8SUO - chains I and M of the 5 polymer chains in the assembly; structure by X-ray diffraction, 3.30 A resolution.

# Chain I
Molecule: AZD1061 heavy chain
Organism: Homo sapiens
Notes: fragment: Fab
Sequence (234 residues; row label = number of the first residue in the row):
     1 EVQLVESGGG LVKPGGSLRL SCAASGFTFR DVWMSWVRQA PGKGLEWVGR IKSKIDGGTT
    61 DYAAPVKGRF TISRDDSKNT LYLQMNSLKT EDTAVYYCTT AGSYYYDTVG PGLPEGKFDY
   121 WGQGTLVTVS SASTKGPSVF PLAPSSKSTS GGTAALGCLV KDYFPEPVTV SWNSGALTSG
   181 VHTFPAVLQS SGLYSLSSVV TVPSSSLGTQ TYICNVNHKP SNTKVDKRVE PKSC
Not modelled in the structure: 146-151
Disulfides: Cys22-Cys98, Cys158-Cys214

# Chain M
Molecule: AZD1061 light chain
Organism: Homo sapiens
Notes: fragment: Fab
Sequence (219 residues; row label = number of the first residue in the row):
     1 DIVMTQSPDS LAVSLGERAT INCKSSQSVL YSSNNKNYLA WYQQKPGQPP KLLMYWASTR
    61 ESGVPDRFSG SGSGAEFTLT ISSLQAEDVA IYYCQQYYST LTFGGGTKVE IKRTVAAPSV
   121 FIFPPSDEQL KSGTASVVCL LNNFYPREAK VQWKVDNALQ SGNSQESVTE QDSKDSTYSL
   181 SSTLTLSKAD YEKHKVYACE VTHQGLSSPV TKSFNRGEC
Not modelled in the structure: 218-219
Disulfides: Cys23-Cys94, Cys139-Cys199

# Interface between chain I and chain M
Contacting residue pairs (60):
  Gln39(I) - Gln44(M)  hydrogen bond
  Gln39(I) - Tyr93(M)
  Gly44(I) - Tyr93(M)
  Leu45(I) - Pro50(M)  hydrophobic
  Leu45(I) - Tyr93(M)  hydrophobic
  Leu45(I) - Phe103(M)  hydrophobic
  Trp47(I) - Thr100(M)
  Trp47(I) - Leu101(M)
  Arg50(I) - Thr100(M)  hydrogen bond (side chain-backbone)
  Arg50(I) - Leu101(M)
  Tyr97(I) - Gln44(M)
  Tyr97(I) - Gln48(M)
  Ala101(I) - Tyr42(M)
  Ala101(I) - Leu101(M)
  Tyr105(I) - Tyr55(M)
  Tyr105(I) - Trp56(M)  hydrophobic
  Tyr105(I) - Tyr97(M)  hydrophobic
  Tyr106(I) - Tyr38(M)
  Tyr106(I) - Tyr97(M)  hydrogen bond (side chain-backbone)
  Tyr106(I) - Tyr98(M)  hydrogen bond (side chain-backbone)
  Gly116(I) - Ser62(M)  hydrogen bond (backbone-side chain)
  Lys117(I) - Glu61(M)
  Phe118(I) - Leu52(M)  hydrophobic
  Asp119(I) - Tyr42(M)  hydrogen bond
  Asp119(I) - Leu52(M)
  Trp121(I) - Tyr42(M)
  Trp121(I) - Pro49(M)  hydrophobic
  Trp121(I) - Pro50(M)
  Trp121(I) - Phe103(M)  hydrophobic
  Gly122(I) - Pro49(M)
  Gln123(I) - Pro49(M)
  Val139(I) - Glu128(M)
  Phe140(I) - Ser126(M)
  Phe140(I) - Glu128(M)
  Phe140(I) - Gln129(M)
  Leu142(I) - Phe123(M)
  Leu142(I) - Val138(M)  hydrophobic
  Ala143(I) - Phe123(M)
  Ala155(I) - Phe121(M)  hydrophobic
  Ala155(I) - Phe123(M)
  Leu156(I) - Phe123(M)  hydrophobic
  Leu159(I) - Ser136(M)
  Lys161(I) - Ser136(M)
  His182(I) - Asn142(M)
  His182(I) - Ser179(M)  hydrogen bond
  Phe184(I) - Leu140(M)  hydrophobic
  Phe184(I) - Ser167(M)
  Phe184(I) - Thr169(M)
  Phe184(I) - Ser179(M)
  Phe184(I) - Leu180(M)
  Phe184(I) - Ser181(M)
  Pro185(I) - Ser167(M)  hydrogen bond (backbone-side chain)
  Val187(I) - Gln165(M)
  Val187(I) - Glu166(M)
  Leu188(I) - Gln165(M)  hydrogen bond (backbone-side chain)
  Ser197(I) - Thr183(M)
  Val199(I) - Leu140(M)  hydrophobic
  Thr201(I) - Asn142(M)
  Lys227(I) - Glu128(M)  salt bridge
  Cys234(I) - Gly217(M)  hydrogen bond (side chain-backbone)
Other interface residues (no listed pair), chain I (44 interface residues in all): Ser35, Val37, Lys43, Asp61, Gly102, Pro141, Thr153, Ala154, Gln189, Lys232
Other interface residues (no listed pair), chain M (41 interface residues in all): Ala40, Gly47, Gln95, Asp127, Val168, Thr185

# Overview
44 residues of chain I and 41 residues of chain M are in contact, with 10 hydrogen bonds and 1 salt bridge.
Among the polar pairs are Lys227(I)-Glu128(M), Gln39(I)-Gln44(M) and Arg50(I)-Thr100(M).
Here chain I is AZD1061 heavy chain and chain M is AZD1061 light chain, both from Homo sapiens. Entry 8SUO
(BA.2/AZD1061/AZD3152 structure analysis) was determined by X-ray diffraction.
